Entry 4GSJ (X-ray diffraction, 1.70 A resolution); this record covers chain A.

== Chain A ==
Protein: Ubiquitin-like modifier-activating enzyme ATG7
Organism: Saccharomyces cerevisiae
Notes: fragment: N-terminal domain
UniProt: P38862 (ATG7_YEAST); residue numbers follow UniProt; this construct covers 1-289
Chain sequence (291 residues; row label = number of the first residue in the row; numbers below 1 keep their minus sign (Gly-1 is residue -1)):
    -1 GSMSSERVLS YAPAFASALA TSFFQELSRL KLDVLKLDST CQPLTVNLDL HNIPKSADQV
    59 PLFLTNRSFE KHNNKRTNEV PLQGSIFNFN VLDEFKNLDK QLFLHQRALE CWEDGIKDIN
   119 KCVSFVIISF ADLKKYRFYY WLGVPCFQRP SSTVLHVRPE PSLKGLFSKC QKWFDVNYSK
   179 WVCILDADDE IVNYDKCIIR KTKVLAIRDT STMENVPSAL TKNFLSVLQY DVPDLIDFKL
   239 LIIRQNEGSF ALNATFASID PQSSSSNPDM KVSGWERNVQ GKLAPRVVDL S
Unresolved in the structure: 73, 264-265
Construct notes: expression tag (-1 to 0); engineered mutation Ala14 (Lys in P38862), Ala16 (Phe in P38862), Ala18 (Asp in P38862)
What the authors report for this chain:
  - mutagenesis - K14A/F16A/D18A: unchanged stability

== In short ==
From the paper: K14A/F16A/D18A leave stability unchanged.
Chain A is Ubiquitin-like modifier-activating enzyme ATG7 (Saccharomyces cerevisiae); the structure, Crystal
structure of Atg7 NTD K14A F16A D18A mutant, was determined by X-ray diffraction together with 4GSK and 4GSL
from the same study.
